8ISK - chains A and B; structure by electron microscopy, 3.30 A resolution.

# Chain A (and B)
Molecule: Phytochrome
Source organism: Zea mays
Notes: chain B of this document is another copy of the same molecule, construct and numbering; everything in this record applies to it too
UniProtKB: Q6XFQ4 (Q6XFQ4_MAIZE); residue numbers follow UniProt; this construct covers 1-1125
Amino-acid sequence (1125 residues; numbered 1 to 1125; the number before each row is that of its first residue):
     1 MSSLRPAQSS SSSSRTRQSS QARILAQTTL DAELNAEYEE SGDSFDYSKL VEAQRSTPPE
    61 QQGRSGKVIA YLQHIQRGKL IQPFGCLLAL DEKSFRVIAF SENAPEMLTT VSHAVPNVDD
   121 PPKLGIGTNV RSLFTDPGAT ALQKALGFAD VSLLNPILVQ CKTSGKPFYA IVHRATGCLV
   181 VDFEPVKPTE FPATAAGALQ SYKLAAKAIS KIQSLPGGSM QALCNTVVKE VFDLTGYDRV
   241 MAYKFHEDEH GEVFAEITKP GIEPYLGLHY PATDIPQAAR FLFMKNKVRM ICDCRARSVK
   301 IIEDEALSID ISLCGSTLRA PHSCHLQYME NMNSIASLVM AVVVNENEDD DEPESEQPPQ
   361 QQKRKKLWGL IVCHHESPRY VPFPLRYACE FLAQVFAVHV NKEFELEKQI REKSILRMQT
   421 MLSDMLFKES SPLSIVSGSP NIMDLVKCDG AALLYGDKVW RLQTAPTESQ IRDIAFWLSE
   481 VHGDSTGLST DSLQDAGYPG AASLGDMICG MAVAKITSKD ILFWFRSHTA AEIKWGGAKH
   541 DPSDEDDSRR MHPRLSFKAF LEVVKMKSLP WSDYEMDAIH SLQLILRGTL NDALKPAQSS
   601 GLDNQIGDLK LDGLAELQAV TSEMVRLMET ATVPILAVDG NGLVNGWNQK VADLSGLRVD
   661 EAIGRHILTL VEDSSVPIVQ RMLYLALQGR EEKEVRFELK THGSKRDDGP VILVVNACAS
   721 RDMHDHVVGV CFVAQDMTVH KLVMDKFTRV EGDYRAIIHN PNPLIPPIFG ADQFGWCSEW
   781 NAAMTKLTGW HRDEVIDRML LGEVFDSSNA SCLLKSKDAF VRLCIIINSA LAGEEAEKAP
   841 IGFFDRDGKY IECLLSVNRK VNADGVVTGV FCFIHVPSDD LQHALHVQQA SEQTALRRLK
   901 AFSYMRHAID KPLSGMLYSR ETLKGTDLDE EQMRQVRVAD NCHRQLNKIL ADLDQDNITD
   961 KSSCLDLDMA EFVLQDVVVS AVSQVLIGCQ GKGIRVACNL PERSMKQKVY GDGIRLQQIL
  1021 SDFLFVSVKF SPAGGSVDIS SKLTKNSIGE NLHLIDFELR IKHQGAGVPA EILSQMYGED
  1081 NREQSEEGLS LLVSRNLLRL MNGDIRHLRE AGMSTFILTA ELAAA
Disordered / not traced: 1-72, 111-122, 348-362, 538-558, 592-744, 1046-1052 (chain B: 1-71, 111-122, 348-361, 538-558, 592-742, 1046-1053)
Covalently attached groups: compound O6E linked to C324
Residues lining bound ligands: O6E (3-[5-[[(3R,4R)-3-ethyl-4-methyl-5-oxidanylidene-3,4-dihydropyrrol-2-yl]methyl]-2-[[5-[(4-ethyl-3-methyl-5-oxidanylidene-pyrrol-2-yl)methyl]-3-(3-hydroxy-3-oxopropyl)-4-methyl-1H-pyrrol-2-yl]methyl]-4-methyl-1H-pyrrol-3-yl]propanoic acid): M241, Y243, Y270, T273, D274, I275, P276, A279, L282, F283, R289, I291, R319, H322, H325, Y328, M332, S337, V339, H374

# Chain A / chain B interface
Pairs across the interface (89; chain A residue first):
  L153(A) with L801(B)
  L199(A) with N828(B); L831(B), hydrophobic
  Y202(A) with I825(B); N828(B); S829(B), hydrogen bond
  F391(A) with I825(B), hydrophobic
  Q394(A) with V821(B)
  V398(A) with D818(B); V821(B), hydrophobic
  N401(A) with D818(B), hydrogen bond
  Q773(A) with L199(B)
  G802(A) with L153(B)
  E803(A) with L153(B)
  D818(A) with N401(B)
  V821(A) with Q394(B)
  I825(A) with Q213(B); F391(B), hydrophobic
  N828(A) with L199(B)
  L831(A) with L199(B), hydrophobic
  H883(A) with H883(B)
  V887(A) with Q888(B); Q893(B)
  A890(A) with Q888(B)
  S891(A) with E892(B), hydrogen bond (side chain-backbone)
  T894(A) with E892(B); A895(B)
  A895(A) with R897(B)
  R897(A) with I958(B); T959(B), hydrogen bond (side chain-backbone)
  R898(A) with Q955(B), hydrogen bond; I958(B)
  L899(A) with R898(B)
  K900(A) with R1082(B)
  F902(A) with R898(B); L953(B), hydrophobic
  Y904(A) with L1089(B), hydrophobic; V1093(B)
  M905(A) with M905(B), hydrophobic; L950(B), hydrophobic; L953(B), hydrophobic
  H907(A) with E1086(B), salt bridge
  A908(A) with I949(B), hydrophobic
  K911(A) with Q984(B); D1022(B), salt bridge
  P912(A) with C942(B); Q945(B)
  L913(A) with L946(B), hydrophobic
  S914(A) with Q984(B), hydrogen bond (side chain-backbone); I987(B)
  G915(A) with S983(B); Q984(B)
  M916(A) with R920(B), hydrogen bond; C942(B), hydrophobic; H943(B); L946(B), hydrophobic
  L917(A) with I987(B), hydrophobic
  Y918(A) with S983(B); L986(B); I987(B), hydrophobic
  S919(A) with A939(B)
  T922(A) with Q935(B), hydrogen bond
  L923(A) with Q932(B); Q935(B)
  Q932(A) with L923(B); T926(B), hydrogen bond
  Q935(A) with S919(B), hydrogen bond (side chain-backbone); T922(B), hydrogen bond; L923(B)
  C942(A) with P912(B), hydrogen bond (side chain-backbone); M916(B), hydrophobic
  L946(A) with I909(B), hydrophobic; M916(B), hydrophobic
  I949(A) with F902(B)
  L950(A) with F902(B)
  D952(A) with F902(B)
  L953(A) with F902(B), hydrophobic
  D956(A) with A901(B)
  S983(A) with G915(B); Y918(B)
  Q984(A) with K911(B); S914(B), hydrogen bond (backbone-side chain); G915(B)
  L986(A) with Y918(B)
  I987(A) with Y918(B), hydrophobic
  Q1018(A) with Y904(B), hydrogen bond
  D1022(A) with K911(B)
  E1086(A) with H907(B), salt bridge
  E1087(A) with H907(B)
Also at the interface, not in a pair above, chain A (81 interface residues in all): F148, I209, Q213, V395, F774, G775, W776, M799, L801, K817, C824, H886, R906, I909, T926, D927, L928, V938, A939, H943, Q945, S1021, F1025
Also at the interface, not in a pair above, chain B (77 interface residues in all): K144, F148, D150, V395, V398, Q773, W776, M799, E803, K817, C824, K900, L913, L928, K961, Q1018, S1021, E1087

# Overview
81 residues of chain A face 77 of chain B across their interface, with 14 hydrogen bonds and 3 salt bridges.
Among the polar pairs are H907(A)-E1086(B), K911(A)-D1022(B) and Y202(A)-S829(B). Compound O6E is covalently
linked to C324(A).
Chain A and chain B are both Phytochrome (Zea mays); the structure, Pr conformer of Zea mays phytochrome A1 -
ZmphyA1-Pr, was determined by electron microscopy together with 8ISI and 8ISJ from the same study.
